9BA8 - chains A and B; structure by X-ray diffraction, 2.54 A resolution.

[Chain A (and B)]
Name: Protein O-GlcNAcase
Source organism: Homo sapiens
Notes: EC 3.2.1.169; chain B of this document is another copy of the same molecule, construct and numbering; everything in this record applies to it too
UniProtKB: O60502 (OGA_HUMAN); residue numbers follow UniProt; this construct covers 55-337, 374-392, 519-713
Sequence (499 residues; row label = number of the first residue in the row; note: 162 numbers in that range are skipped by the numbering (no residue carries them; nothing is unmodelled there)):
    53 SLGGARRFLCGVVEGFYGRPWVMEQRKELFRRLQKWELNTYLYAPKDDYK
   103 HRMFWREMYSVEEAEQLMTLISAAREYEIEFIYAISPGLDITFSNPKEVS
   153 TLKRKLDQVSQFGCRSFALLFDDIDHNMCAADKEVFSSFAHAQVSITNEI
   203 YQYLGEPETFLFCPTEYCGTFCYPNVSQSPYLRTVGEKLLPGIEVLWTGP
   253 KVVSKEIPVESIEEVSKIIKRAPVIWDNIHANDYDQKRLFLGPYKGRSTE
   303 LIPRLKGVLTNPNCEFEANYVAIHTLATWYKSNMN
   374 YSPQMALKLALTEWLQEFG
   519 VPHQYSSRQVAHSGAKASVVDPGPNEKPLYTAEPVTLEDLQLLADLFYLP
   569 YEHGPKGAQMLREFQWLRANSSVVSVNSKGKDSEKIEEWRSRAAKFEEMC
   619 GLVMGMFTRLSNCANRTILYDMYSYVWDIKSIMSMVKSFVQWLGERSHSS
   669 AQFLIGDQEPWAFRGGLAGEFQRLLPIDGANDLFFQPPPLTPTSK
Not modelled in the structure: 53-57, 519-538, 594-600, 698-713 (chain B: 53-57, 519-538, 594-600, 697-713)
Sequence notes: expression tag (53-54); conflict Ser596 (Cys in O60502), Glu663 (Cys in O60502)
Small-molecule neighbours: A1AKM (N-[4-fluoro-5-({(2S,4S)-2-methyl-4-[(5-methyl-1,2,4-oxadiazol-3-yl)methoxy]piperidin-1-yl}methyl)-1,3-thiazol-2-yl]acetamide): Gly67, Phe68, Tyr69, Lys98, Asp174, Asp175, Cys215, Tyr219, Thr250, Val254, Val255, Trp278, Asn280, Ala283, Asp285, Tyr286, Asn313

[How chain A and chain B interact]
Contacting residue pairs - 107 pairs, chain A then chain B:
  Gly70(A) - Tyr638(B)
  Arg71(A) - Tyr638(B)  hydrogen bond (side chain-backbone)
  Arg71(A) - Asp639(B)  salt bridge
  Val74(A) - Val74(B)  hydrophobic
  Val74(A) - Glu76(B)
  Met75(A) - Glu76(B)  hydrogen bond (backbone-side chain)
  Glu76(A) - Val74(B)
  Glu76(A) - Met75(B)  hydrogen bond (side chain-backbone)
  Glu76(A) - Glu76(B)
  Asp99(A) - Arg634(B)  salt bridge
  Asp99(A) - Tyr638(B)  hydrogen bond
  Tyr101(A) - Ala632(B)
  Met105(A) - Arg634(B)
  Arg108(A) - Leu547(B)
  Gln118(A) - Glu76(B)
  Leu141(A) - Lys545(B)  hydrogen bond (backbone-side chain)
  Asp142(A) - Lys545(B)
  Asp142(A) - Pro546(B)
  Asp142(A) - Leu547(B)
  Asp142(A) - Tyr548(B)  hydrogen bond (side chain-backbone)
  Ile143(A) - Lys545(B)
  Thr144(A) - Glu544(B)
  Thr144(A) - Lys545(B)  hydrogen bond (side chain-backbone)
  Cys181(A) - Asn543(B)  hydrogen bond (side chain-backbone)
  Cys181(A) - Glu544(B)
  Cys181(A) - Lys545(B)
  Ala182(A) - Asn543(B)  hydrogen bond (backbone-backbone)
  Ala183(A) - Asn543(B)  hydrogen bond (backbone-backbone)
  Asp287(A) - Gly683(B)
  Lys289(A) - Gly683(B)
  Arg290(A) - Gly683(B)
  Arg290(A) - Gly684(B)
  Asp539(A) - Lys149(B)
  Asn543(A) - Cys181(B)  hydrogen bond (backbone-side chain)
  Asn543(A) - Ala182(B)  hydrogen bond (backbone-backbone)
  Asn543(A) - Ala183(B)  hydrogen bond (backbone-backbone)
  Glu544(A) - Thr144(B)
  Glu544(A) - Asn147(B)  hydrogen bond
  Glu544(A) - Cys181(B)
  Glu544(A) - Ala183(B)
  Lys545(A) - Asp142(B)
  Lys545(A) - Ile143(B)
  Lys545(A) - Thr144(B)  hydrogen bond (backbone-side chain)
  Lys545(A) - Cys181(B)
  Pro546(A) - Asp142(B)
  Leu547(A) - Arg108(B)
  Leu547(A) - Asp142(B)
  Tyr548(A) - Met105(B)
  Tyr548(A) - Asp142(B)  hydrogen bond (backbone-side chain)
  Leu564(A) - Leu685(B)  hydrophobic
  His571(A) - Leu685(B)
  His571(A) - Glu688(B)  salt bridge
  Gly575(A) - Leu685(B)
  Met578(A) - Phe689(B)
  Leu579(A) - Glu688(B)
  Leu579(A) - Phe689(B)
  Leu579(A) - Leu692(B)  hydrophobic
  Phe582(A) - Phe689(B)  hydrophobic
  Phe582(A) - Leu692(B)  hydrophobic
  Arg586(A) - Leu692(B)  hydrogen bond (side chain-backbone)
  Phe614(A) - Phe689(B)  hydrophobic
  Ala632(A) - Phe106(B)  hydrophobic
  Arg634(A) - Tyr69(B)
  Arg634(A) - Asp99(B)  salt bridge
  Arg634(A) - Met105(B)
  Thr635(A) - Pro72(B)
  Tyr638(A) - Gly70(B)
  Tyr638(A) - Arg71(B)
  Tyr638(A) - Asp99(B)  hydrogen bond
  Asp639(A) - Arg71(B)  salt bridge
  Tyr641(A) - Gln288(B)
  Asp646(A) - Arg682(B)  salt bridge
  Ile647(A) - Ala686(B)
  Met653(A) - Leu693(B)
  Phe657(A) - Pro694(B)  hydrophobic
  Phe671(A) - Pro694(B)  hydrophobic
  Arg682(A) - Asp646(B)  salt bridge
  Gly683(A) - Asp287(B)
  Gly683(A) - Lys289(B)
  Gly684(A) - Lys289(B)
  Gly684(A) - Arg290(B)
  Leu685(A) - Leu564(B)  hydrophobic
  Leu685(A) - His571(B)
  Leu685(A) - Gly575(B)
  Ala686(A) - Ile647(B)
  Ala686(A) - Ile650(B)
  Glu688(A) - His571(B)  salt bridge
  Glu688(A) - Leu579(B)
  Phe689(A) - Met578(B)
  Phe689(A) - Leu579(B)
  Phe689(A) - Phe582(B)  hydrophobic
  Phe689(A) - Ile650(B)  hydrophobic
  Phe689(A) - Met651(B)  hydrophobic
  Gln690(A) - Ile650(B)
  Leu692(A) - Leu579(B)  hydrophobic
  Leu692(A) - Phe582(B)  hydrophobic
  Leu692(A) - Gln583(B)
  Leu692(A) - Arg586(B)  hydrogen bond (backbone-side chain)
  Leu693(A) - Met653(B)
  Leu693(A) - Val654(B)  hydrophobic
  Pro694(A) - Phe657(B)  hydrophobic
  Pro694(A) - Phe671(B)  hydrophobic
  Pro694(A) - Ile673(B)
  Pro694(A) - Asp696(B)
  Asp696(A) - Pro694(B)
  Asp696(A) - Asp696(B)
  Gly697(A) - Asp696(B)
Interface residues without a listed pair, chain A (68 interface residues in all): Phe106, Gly140, Asn179, Gln583, Ile650, Met651, Val654, Ile673, Trp679
Interface residues without a listed pair, chain B (66 interface residues in all): Tyr101, Gln118, Phe614, Cys631, Trp679

[Summary]
68 residues of chain A and 66 residues of chain B are in contact, with 19 hydrogen bonds and 8 salt bridges.
Polar pairs include Arg71(A)-Asp639(B), Asp99(A)-Arg634(B) and His571(A)-Glu688(B). Chain A binds compound
A1AKM.
Chain A and chain B are both Protein O-GlcNAcase (Homo sapiens); the structure, O-GlcNAcase (OGA) inhibitor
complex for the Treatment of Alzheimer's Disease, was determined by X-ray diffraction, deposited together with
9BA9.
